Entry 1RU7 (X-ray diffraction, 2.30 A resolution); this record covers chains B and C of the 6 polymer chains in the assembly.

== Chain B ==
Molecule: hemagglutinin
Source organism: Influenza A virus (A/Puerto Rico/8/34(H1N1))
Reference sequence: Q82766 (Q82766_9INFA); residues 501-660 here correspond to UniProt positions 344-503 (UniProt number = residue number - 157)
Amino-acid sequence (160 residues; each row starts with the number of its first residue):
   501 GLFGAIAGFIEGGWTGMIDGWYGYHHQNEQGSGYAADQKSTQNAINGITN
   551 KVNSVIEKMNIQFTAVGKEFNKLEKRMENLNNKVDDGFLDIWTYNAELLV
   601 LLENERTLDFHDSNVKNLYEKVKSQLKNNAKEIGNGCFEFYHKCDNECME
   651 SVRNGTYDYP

== Chain C ==
Molecule: hemagglutinin
Source organism: Influenza A virus (A/Puerto Rico/8/34(H1N1))
Reference sequence: Q82766 (Q82766_9INFA); residues 5-325 here correspond to UniProt positions 18-338 (UniProt number = residue number + 13)
Amino-acid sequence (327 residues; row label = number of the first residue in the row):
     1 ADADDTICIGYHANNSTDTVDTVLEKNVTVTHSVNLLEDSHNGKLCRLKG
    51 IAPLQLGKCNIAGWLLGNPECDPLLPVRSWSYIVETPNSENGICYPGDFI
   101 DYEELREQLSSVSSFERFEIFPKESSWPNHNTNGVTAACSHEGKSSFYRN
   151 LLWLTEKEGSYPKLKNSYVNKKGKEVLVLWGIHHPPNSKEQQNLYQNENA
   201 YVSVVTSNYNRRFTPEIAERPKVRDQAGRMNYYWTLLKPGDTIIFEANGN
   251 LIAPMYAFALRRGFGSGIITSNASMHECNTKCQTPLGAINSSLPYQNIHP
   301 VTIGECPKYVRSAKLRMVTGLRNIPAR
Not modelled in the structure: 1-4
Disulfides: Cys-46/Cys-278, Cys-59/Cys-71, Cys-94/Cys-139, Cys-282/Cys-306

== Chain B / chain C interface ==
Contacting residue pairs (11; chain B residue first):
  Lys-572(B) / Glu-104(C)
  Lys-572(B) / Gln-108(C)
  Lys-572(B) / Asn-208(C)  hydrogen bond (side chain-backbone)
  Leu-573(B) / Asp-101(C)
  Leu-573(B) / Glu-104(C)
  Glu-574(B) / Glu-104(C)  hydrogen bond (backbone-side chain)
  Lys-575(B) / Glu-104(C)  hydrogen bond (backbone-side chain)
  Arg-576(B) / Glu-103(C)
  Arg-576(B) / Glu-104(C)  salt bridge
  Arg-576(B) / Glu-107(C)
  Asn-579(B) / Glu-107(C)  hydrogen bond
Other interface residues (no listed pair), chain B (7 interface residues in all): Tyr-594
Other interface residues (no listed pair), chain C (9 interface residues in all): Tyr-209, Trp-234, Tyr-295

== In short ==
The interface between chain B and chain C involves 7 residues on one side and 9 on the other; the contacts
include 4 hydrogen bonds and 1 salt bridge. Polar contacts include Arg-576(B)/Glu-104(C),
Lys-572(B)/Asn-208(C) and Glu-574(B)/Glu-104(C).
Chain B is hemagglutinin and chain C is hemagglutinin, both from Influenza A virus (A/Puerto Rico/8/34(H1N1));
the structure, 1934 Human H1 Hemagglutinin, was determined by X-ray diffraction (same publication as 1RUY,
1RUZ, 1RV0, 1RVT, 1RVX and 1RVZ).
